Entry 5B5N (X-ray diffraction, 3.30 A resolution); this record covers chains I and J of the 36 polymer chains in the assembly.

== Chain I ==
Protein: LH1 alpha polypeptide
Organism: Thermochromatium tepidum
UniProtKB: D2Z0P2 (D2Z0P2_THETI); residues 1-61 here = UniProt positions 1-61
Amino-acid sequence (61 residues; numbered 1 to 61; the number before each row is that of its first residue):
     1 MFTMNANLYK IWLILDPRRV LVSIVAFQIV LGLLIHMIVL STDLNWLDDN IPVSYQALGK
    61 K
Not modelled in the structure: 1
Bound ions: barium ion site 1: D43, N45, D49 (shared with 1 residue of chain K); barium ion site 2: Y55, Q56 (shared with 2 residues of chain F)
Small-molecule neighbours:
  - bacteriochlorophyll a (BCL), molecule 1: L8, I11, I35
  - bacteriochlorophyll a (BCL), molecule 2: V25, Q28, I29, H36, V39, L44, W46
  - bacteriochlorophyll a (BCL), molecule 3: Q28, L31, G32, I35, H36, V39, L44
  - spirilloxanthin (CRT), molecule 1: N7, L8, K10, I11, L13, I14
  - spirilloxanthin (CRT), molecule 2: L21, I24, F27, Q28, L31, L34, I35, I38
  - spirilloxanthin (CRT), molecule 3: I29, L33, H36, M37

== Chain J ==
Protein: LH1 beta polypeptide
Organism: Thermochromatium tepidum
UniProtKB: D2Z0P1 (D2Z0P1_THETI); residues 0-46 here correspond to UniProt positions 1-47 (UniProt number = residue number + 1)
Amino-acid sequence (47 residues; numbered 0 to 46; the number before each row is that of its first residue; numbering starts at 0):
     0 MAEQKSLTGL TDDEAKEFHA IFMQSMYAWF GLVVIAHLLA WLYRPWL
Not modelled in the structure: 0-6
Small-molecule neighbours:
  - bacteriochlorophyll a (BCL), molecule 1: F21, M22, M25
  - bacteriochlorophyll a (BCL), molecule 2: W28, L31, V32, A35, H36, A39
  - bacteriochlorophyll a (BCL), molecule 3: W28, F29, V32, V33, H36, A39, W40, W45
  - spirilloxanthin (CRT): E16, F17, I20, F21, S24, M25, W28, F29

== How chain I and chain J interact ==
Pairs across the interface (38; chain I residue first):
  F2(I) with M22(J); Y26(J), hydrogen bond (backbone-side chain)
  T3(I) with H18(J); M22(J); Y26(J)
  L8(I) with H18(J), hydrogen bond (backbone-side chain)
  Y9(I) with D11(J), hydrogen bond; A14(J); K15(J); H18(J)
  K10(I) with D11(J)
  W12(I) with T7(J), hydrogen bond (backbone-side chain); L9(J); A14(J); F17(J); H18(J), hydrogen bond; F21(J), hydrophobic
  L13(I) with T7(J); T10(J); D11(J); A14(J), hydrophobic
  I14(I) with T7(J)
  L15(I) with T7(J)
  D16(I) with T7(J)
  P17(I) with L9(J), hydrophobic; F17(J), hydrophobic
  L21(I) with F17(J), hydrophobic; F21(J), hydrophobic
  I24(I) with F21(J), hydrophobic
  Q28(I) with W28(J), hydrogen bond
  D43(I) with R43(J)
  L44(I) with R43(J), hydrogen bond (backbone-side chain); W45(J), hydrophobic
  N45(I) with R43(J), hydrogen bond (backbone-side chain)
  W46(I) with R43(J)
  D49(I) with R43(J), salt bridge
  I51(I) with Y42(J); R43(J)
Other interface residues (no listed pair), chain I (23 interface residues in all): M4, A6, V20
Other interface residues (no listed pair), chain J (17 interface residues in all): Q23, P44

== Summary ==
23 residues of chain I and 17 residues of chain J are in contact, with 8 hydrogen bonds and 1 salt bridge.
Among the polar pairs are D49(I)-R43(J), F2(I)-Y26(J) and L8(I)-H18(J).
Here chain I is LH1 alpha polypeptide and chain J is LH1 beta polypeptide, both from Thermochromatium tepidum.
Entry 5B5N (Crystal structure of the Ba-substituted LH1-RC complex from Tch. tepidum) was determined by X-ray
diffraction (same publication as 5B5M).
